Entry 7MBZ (electron microscopy, 6.40 A resolution (low resolution: residue-level contacts below are approximate; hydrogen-bond / salt-bridge calls are withheld)); this record covers chains A and C of the 5 polymer chains in the assembly.

Chain A:
Protein: ABC transporter, permease protein
Source organism: Neisseria meningitidis serogroup B (strain MC58)
UniProt: Q9JXP3 (Q9JXP3_NEIMB); numbering as in UniProt (aligned over 1-228)
Amino-acid sequence (228 residues; row label = number of the first residue in the row):
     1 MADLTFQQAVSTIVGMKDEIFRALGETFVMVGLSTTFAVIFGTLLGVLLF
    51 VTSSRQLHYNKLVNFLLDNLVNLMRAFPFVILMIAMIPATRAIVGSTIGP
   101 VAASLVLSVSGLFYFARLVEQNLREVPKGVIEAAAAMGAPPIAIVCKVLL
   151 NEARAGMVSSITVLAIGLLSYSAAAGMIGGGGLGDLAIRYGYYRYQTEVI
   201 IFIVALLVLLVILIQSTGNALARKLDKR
Unresolved in the structure: 1-4, 227-228

Chain C:
Protein: ABC transporter, ATP-binding protein
Source organism: Neisseria meningitidis serogroup B (strain MC58)
UniProt: Q9JXP2 (Q9JXP2_NEIMB); numbering as in UniProt (aligned over 1-245)
Amino-acid sequence (268 residues; each row starts with the number of its first residue; numbers below 1 keep their minus sign (Met-22 is residue -22)):
   -22 MGHHHHHHHHHHSSGHIDDDDKHMIILDKVSKHYQTRDKTRFAAVEPTSL
    28 EIRDGEIFGLMGYSGAGKSTLLRLINLLERPDSGKVNVCGQELTALDAAA
    78 LRQARQNIGMVFQQFNLLSNRTVADNVAFPLEIAGWPSEKIKARVKECLE
   128 IVGLTERAGHYPAQLSGGQKQRVGIARALAPKPQVILADEPTSALDPATT
   178 RSVLECLEDINKRFNVTIVIVTHEMSVIRRLCDRAALLDKGKVVEIVEVR
   228 GNQIHAQSDIGRELIRED
Unresolved in the structure: -22 to 1, 244-245
Sequence notes: initiating methionine (-22); expression tag (-21 to 0)

Interface between chain A and chain C:
Contacting residue pairs (26):
  Val130(A) with Leu94(C); Leu95(C)
  Glu132(A) with Arg50(C); Leu55(C)
  Ala135(A) with Arg82(C)
  Ala136(A) with Asn53(C); Leu55(C); Arg82(C)
  Met137(A) with Gln83(C); Phe106(C); Pro107(C); Ile110(C)
  Gly138(A) with Arg79(C); Arg82(C); Gln83(C)
  Ala139(A) with Ile110(C)
  Pro140(A) with Arg79(C)
  Pro141(A) with Arg79(C)
  Lys147(A) with Arg98(C)
  Val148(A) with Leu95(C); Phe106(C)
  Asn151(A) with Asn97(C); Arg98(C)
  Glu152(A) with Leu95(C); Ser96(C); Asn97(C)
Also at the interface, not in a pair above, chain A (15 interface residues in all): Ala133, Asp226
Also at the interface, not in a pair above, chain C (15 interface residues in all): Asn93

Overview:
The chain A/chain C interface involves 15 residues from each chain.
Chain A is ABC transporter, permease protein and chain C is ABC transporter, ATP-binding protein, both from
Neisseria meningitidis serogroup B (strain MC58); the structure, Outward facing conformation of the MetNI
methionine ABC transporter in complex with lipo-MetQ, was determined by electron microscopy together with 7MC0
from the same study.
